3SYK - chains A and B; structure by X-ray diffraction, 3.08 A resolution.

== Chain A (and B) ==
Name: Protein CbbX
Source organism: Rhodobacter sphaeroides
Notes: chain B of this document is another copy of the same molecule, construct and numbering; everything in this record applies to it too
UniProtKB: P95648 (CBBX_RHOSH); residue numbers follow UniProt; this construct covers 2-309
Amino-acid sequence (309 residues; row label = number of the first residue in the row):
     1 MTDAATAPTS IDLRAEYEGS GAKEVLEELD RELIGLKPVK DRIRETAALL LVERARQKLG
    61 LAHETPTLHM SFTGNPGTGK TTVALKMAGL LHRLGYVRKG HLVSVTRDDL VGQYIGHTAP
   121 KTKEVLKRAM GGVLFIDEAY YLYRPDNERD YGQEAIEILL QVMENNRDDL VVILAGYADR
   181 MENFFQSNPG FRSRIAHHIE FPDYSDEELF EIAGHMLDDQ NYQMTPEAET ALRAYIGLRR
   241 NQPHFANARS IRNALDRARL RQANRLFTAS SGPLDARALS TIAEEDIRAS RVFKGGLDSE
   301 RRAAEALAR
Unresolved in the structure: 147-149, 270-272, 297-309 (chain B: 1-8, 62-64, 297-309)
Construct notes: initiating methionine (1); engineered mutation Ile282 (Met in P95648)
Modified residues: Mse1, Mse70, Mse87, Mse130, Mse163, Mse181, Mse216, Mse224 (selenomethionine; parent Met)
Curated features (UniProtKB/Swiss-Prot):
  - binding site (ATP): Gly74 to Thr81
  - mutagenesis: Ala48 (A48N: Reduces ATPase and activase activities 8-fold), Lys80 (K80A: Abolishes ATPase and activase activities), Tyr114 (Y114A: Increases ATPase activity and abolishes activase activity), Lys123 (K123A: Increases ATPase activity and reduces activase activity 5-fold), Glu138 (E138Q: Abolishes ATPase and activase activities), Arg194 (R194A: Abolishes ATPase and activase activities), His198 (H198F: Reduces ATPase and activase activities 10-fold), Arg239 (R239A: Abolishes ATPase and activase activities), Ser250 (S250D: Abolishes ATPase and activase activities), Asn253 (N253D: Abolishes ATPase and activase activities), Arg257 (R257A: Abolishes ATPase and activase activities), Arg261 (R261A: Abolishes ATPase and activase activities)

== How chain A and chain B interact ==
Residue-residue contacts (41):
  Ser104(A) with Tyr143(B), hydrogen bond (backbone-side chain); Ser187(B)
  Thr106(A) with Asn183(B), hydrogen bond; Ser187(B)
  Asp108(A) with Asn183(B), hydrogen bond
  Asp109(A) with Pro145(B); Ser187(B)
  Lys121(A) with Asp146(B)
  Glu124(A) with Pro145(B); Asp146(B); Asn147(B); Glu148(B)
  Val125(A) with Pro145(B)
  Asp137(A) with Gln186(B), hydrogen bond
  Glu138(A) with Gln186(B)
  Gln220(A) with Arg56(B), hydrogen bond (backbone-side chain)
  Asn221(A) with Arg56(B), hydrogen bond (backbone-side chain)
  Tyr222(A) with Arg56(B), hydrogen bond
  Arg249(A) with Arg192(B)
  Arg259(A) with Leu49(B)
  Leu260(A) with Glu45(B); Thr46(B)
  Ala263(A) with Leu49(B), hydrophobic; Val52(B)
  Asn264(A) with Glu45(B), hydrogen bond (side chain-backbone); Ala48(B)
  Phe267(A) with Arg14(B), hydrogen bond (backbone-side chain); Tyr17(B), hydrophobic; Leu51(B), hydrophobic
  Thr268(A) with Arg14(B)
  Ala269(A) with Arg14(B), hydrogen bond (backbone-side chain)
  Pro273(A) with Ile11(B)
  Leu274(A) with Ser10(B); Ile11(B), hydrogen bond (backbone-backbone)
  Asp275(A) with Thr9(B)
  Ala276(A) with Leu59(B)
  Leu279(A) with Ile11(B), hydrophobic; Arg56(B); Leu59(B), hydrophobic
  Ser280(A) with Arg56(B), hydrogen bond; Leu61(B)
Other interface residues (no listed pair), chain A (29 interface residues in all): Val105, Asp256, Leu266
Other interface residues (no listed pair), chain B (26 interface residues in all): Leu13, Ala55, Ala196

== In short ==
The interface between chain A and chain B involves 29 residues on one side and 26 on the other; the contacts
include 12 hydrogen bonds. Polar pairs include Ser104(A)-Tyr143(B), Thr106(A)-Asn183(B) and
Asp108(A)-Asn183(B).
Chain A and chain B are both Protein CbbX (Rhodobacter sphaeroides); the structure, Crystal structure of the
AAA+ protein CbbX, selenomethionine structure, was determined by X-ray diffraction (same publication as 3SYL
and 3ZUH).
